Entry 5PAR (X-ray diffraction, 2.10 A resolution); this record covers chains A and C.

[Chain A]
Protein: Coagulation factor VII light chain
Source organism: Homo sapiens
Notes: EC 3.4.21.21
UniProtKB: P08709 (FA7_HUMAN); residue numbers follow UniProt; this construct covers 149-212
Chain sequence (64 residues; row label = number of the first residue in the row):
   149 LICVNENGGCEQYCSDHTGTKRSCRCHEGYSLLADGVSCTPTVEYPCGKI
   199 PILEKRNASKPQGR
Disordered / not traced: 207-212
Disulfides: Cys-151/Cys-162, Cys-158/Cys-172, Cys-174/Cys-187
Residues lining bound ligands: 1H-benzimidazol-2-amine (AX7): Pro-189, Thr-190, Val-191, Glu-192

[Chain C]
Protein: Coagulation factor VII heavy chain
Source organism: Homo sapiens
Notes: EC 3.4.21.21
UniProtKB: P08709 (FA7_HUMAN); numbering as in UniProt (aligned over 213-466)
Chain sequence (254 residues; numbered 213 to 466; the number before each row is that of its first residue):
   213 IVGGKVCPKGECPWQVLLLVNGAQLCGGTLINTIWVVSAAHCFDKIKNWR
   263 NLIAVLGEHDLSEHDGDEQSRRVAQVIIPSTYVPGTTNHDIALLRLHQPV
   313 VLTDHVVPLCLPERTFSERTLAFVRFSLVSGWGQLLDRGATALELMVLNV
   363 PRLMTQDCLQQSRKVGDSPNITEYMFCAGYSDGSKDSCKGDSGGPHATHY
   413 RGTWYLTGIVSWGQGCATVGHFGVYTRVSQYIEWLQKLMRSEPRPGVLLR
   463 APFP
Disordered / not traced: 376-379
Disulfides: Cys-219/Cys-224, Cys-238/Cys-254, Cys-370/Cys-389, Cys-400/Cys-428
Metal / ion sites: Ca2+: Glu-270, Asp-272, Glu-275, Glu-280
Residues lining bound ligands:
  - 1H-benzimidazol-2-amine (AX7), molecule 1: Phe-255, Asp-256, Trp-261, Ile-290, Tyr-294, Pro-296, Leu-460, Arg-462
  - 1H-benzimidazol-2-amine (AX7), molecule 2: Asp-398, Ser-399, Cys-400, Lys-401, Ser-404, Val-422, Ser-423, Trp-424, Gly-425, Gly-427, Cys-428, Gly-435, Val-436

[How chain A and chain C interact]
Cross-chain cystine bridges: Cys-195(A)/Cys-322(C)
Residue-residue contacts (47):
  Cys-151(A) / Arg-331(C)
  Val-152(A) / Arg-331(C)
  Glu-154(A) / Arg-413(C)  hydrogen bond (backbone-side chain)
  Asn-155(A) / Phe-328(C)
  Asn-155(A) / Thr-332(C)  hydrogen bond
  Asn-155(A) / Tyr-412(C)
  Asn-155(A) / Arg-413(C)
  Gly-157(A) / Arg-413(C)
  Cys-158(A) / Arg-413(C)  hydrogen bond (backbone-side chain)
  Glu-159(A) / Tyr-412(C)
  Glu-159(A) / Arg-413(C)  salt bridge
  Gln-160(A) / Phe-328(C)
  Gln-160(A) / Tyr-417(C)
  Tyr-161(A) / Leu-323(C)
  Tyr-161(A) / Pro-324(C)
  Tyr-161(A) / Glu-325(C)
  Tyr-161(A) / Phe-328(C)  hydrophobic
  Tyr-161(A) / Tyr-417(C)
  Arg-173(A) / Glu-325(C)  salt bridge
  His-175(A) / Leu-323(C)
  Tyr-178(A) / Thr-415(C)
  Tyr-193(A) / Leu-314(C)
  Tyr-193(A) / Thr-315(C)
  Tyr-193(A) / Asp-316(C)  hydrogen bond
  Pro-194(A) / Val-319(C)
  Cys-195(A) / Pro-320(C)
  Cys-195(A) / Leu-321(C)
  Cys-195(A) / Cys-322(C)  disulfide
  Cys-195(A) / Thr-415(C)
  Gly-196(A) / Trp-226(C)
  Gly-196(A) / Pro-320(C)  hydrogen bond (backbone-backbone)
  Gly-196(A) / Cys-322(C)
  Gly-196(A) / Thr-415(C)
  Gly-196(A) / Trp-416(C)  hydrogen bond (backbone-backbone)
  Lys-197(A) / Trp-226(C)
  Lys-197(A) / Val-319(C)
  Lys-197(A) / Gly-414(C)  hydrogen bond (side chain-backbone)
  Lys-197(A) / Thr-415(C)  hydrogen bond
  Ile-198(A) / Gly-222(C)
  Ile-198(A) / Glu-223(C)
  Ile-198(A) / Trp-226(C)  hydrophobic
  Pro-199(A) / Asp-316(C)
  Pro-199(A) / Val-319(C)
  Ile-200(A) / Lys-221(C)
  Ile-200(A) / Glu-223(C)
  Leu-201(A) / Glu-223(C)
  Lys-203(A) / Asp-316(C)  salt bridge
Other interface residues (no listed pair), chain A (24 interface residues in all): Cys-162, Asp-164
Other interface residues (no listed pair), chain C (25 interface residues in all): Pro-225, Thr-327

[Summary]
24 residues of chain A face 25 of chain C across their interface, with 1 disulfide bond, 8 hydrogen bonds and
3 salt bridges. Polar pairs include Glu-159(A)/Arg-413(C), Arg-173(A)/Glu-325(C) and Lys-203(A)/Asp-316(C).
Ligands of chain A: 1H-benzimidazol-2-amine. Chain C binds 1H-benzimidazol-2-amine.
Here chain A is Coagulation factor VII light chain and chain C is Coagulation factor VII heavy chain, both
from Homo sapiens. Entry 5PAR (Crystal Structure of Factor VIIa in complex with 1H-benzimidazol-2-amine) was
determined by X-ray diffraction.
